1MOJ - chains A and D of the 4 polymer chains in the assembly; structure by X-ray diffraction, 1.90 A resolution.

Chain A (and D):
Name: Dps-like ferritin
From: Halobacterium salinarum
Notes: chain D of this document is another copy of the same molecule, construct and numbering; everything in this record applies to it too
Reference sequence: Q9HMP7 (DPSA_HALN1); residues 1-182 here = UniProt positions 1-182
Chain sequence (182 residues; each row starts with the number of its first residue):
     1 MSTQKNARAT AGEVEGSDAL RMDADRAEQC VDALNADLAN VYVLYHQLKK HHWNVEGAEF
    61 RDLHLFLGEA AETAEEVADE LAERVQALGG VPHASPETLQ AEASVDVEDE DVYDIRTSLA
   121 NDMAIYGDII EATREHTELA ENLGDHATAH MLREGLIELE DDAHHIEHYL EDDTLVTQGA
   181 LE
Not modelled in the structure: 1, 182 (chain D: 1-6, 182)
Swiss-Prot annotation at these positions:
  - binding site (Fe cation): His-52, Asp-79, Glu-83
  - site: Trp-53 (Involved in iron translocation), Glu-56 (Involved in iron translocation), Glu-75 (Involved in iron nucleation), Val-85 (Involved in iron translocation), Gln-86 (Involved in iron translocation), Glu-154 (Involved in iron nucleation), His-164 (Involved in iron translocation), His-168 (Involved in iron translocation), Glu-171 (Involved in iron translocation)
Metal / ion sites: Fe ion site 1: His-52 (shared with 2 residues of chain B); Mg2+ site 1: Glu-56 (shared with 2 residues of chain B); Fe ion site 2: Asp-79, Glu-83 (shared with 1 residue of chain B); Mg2+ site 2: Gln-86 (shared with 1 residue of chain B; His-168(D) of chain D); Fe ion site 3: Glu-154 (shared with 1 residue of chain C; Glu-154(D) of chain D); Mg2+ site 3: His-168 (shared with 1 residue of chain C; Glu-56(D) of chain D)

Interface between chain A and chain D:
Contacting residue pairs - 41 pairs, chain A then chain D:
  Ala-58(A) / Leu-175(D)  hydrophobic
  Ala-58(A) / Val-176(D)  hydrophobic
  Glu-59(A) / Ala-58(D)
  Asp-62(A) / Arg-61(D)  salt bridge
  Asp-62(A) / Asp-62(D)
  Leu-65(A) / Arg-61(D)
  Phe-66(A) / Arg-61(D)
  Glu-69(A) / Arg-61(D)  salt bridge
  His-165(A) / Phe-60(D)
  His-168(A) / Val-55(D)  hydrogen bond (side chain-backbone)
  His-168(A) / Glu-56(D)  salt bridge
  His-168(A) / Gly-57(D)  hydrogen bond (backbone-backbone)
  His-168(A) / Phe-60(D)
  Tyr-169(A) / Gly-57(D)
  Tyr-169(A) / Ala-58(D)
  Tyr-169(A) / Phe-60(D)
  Tyr-169(A) / Arg-61(D)
  Glu-171(A) / Glu-56(D)
  Glu-171(A) / Gly-57(D)
  Asp-173(A) / Glu-56(D)
  Asp-173(A) / Gly-57(D)
  Asp-173(A) / Ala-58(D)  hydrogen bond (backbone-backbone)
  Asp-173(A) / Asp-114(D)
  Asp-173(A) / Ile-115(D)  hydrogen bond (side chain-backbone)
  Thr-174(A) / Glu-59(D)  hydrogen bond
  Thr-174(A) / Ile-115(D)
  Leu-175(A) / Glu-59(D)  hydrogen bond (backbone-side chain)
  Leu-175(A) / Leu-63(D)  hydrophobic
  Leu-175(A) / Ile-115(D)  hydrophobic
  Leu-175(A) / Arg-116(D)  hydrogen bond (backbone-side chain)
  Leu-175(A) / Leu-119(D)  hydrophobic
  Leu-175(A) / Tyr-169(D)
  Val-176(A) / Thr-174(D)
  Thr-177(A) / Arg-116(D)
  Gln-178(A) / Gln-178(D)  hydrogen bond
  Ala-180(A) / Asp-172(D)
  Ala-180(A) / Asp-173(D)
  Ala-180(A) / Thr-174(D)
  Leu-181(A) / Val-176(D)
  Leu-181(A) / Gln-178(D)
  Leu-181(A) / Leu-181(D)  hydrophobic
Also at the interface, not in a pair above, chain D (25 interface residues in all): Trp-53, Asn-54, Leu-170, Thr-177

Summary:
18 residues of chain A and 25 residues of chain D are in contact; the contacts include 8 hydrogen bonds and 3
salt bridges. Polar pairs include Asp-62(A)/Arg-61(D), Glu-69(A)/Arg-61(D) and His-168(A)/Glu-56(D). From
UniProt: 3 Fe cation-binding residues on chain A.
Both chains are Dps-like ferritin (Halobacterium salinarum). Entry 1MOJ (Crystal structure of an archaeal
dps-homologue from Halobacterium salinarum) was determined by X-ray diffraction together with 1TJO, 1TK6, 1TKO
and 1TKP from the same study.
